Entry 4RTT (X-ray diffraction, 1.87 A resolution); this record covers chains A and B.

[Chain A (and B)]
Name: SLIT-ROBO Rho GTPase-activating protein 2
From: Homo sapiens
Notes: chain B of this document is another copy of the same molecule, construct and numbering; everything in this record applies to it too
UniProt: O75044 (SRGP2_HUMAN); residues 729-815 here = UniProt positions 729-815
Amino-acid sequence (92 residues; each row starts with the number of its first residue):
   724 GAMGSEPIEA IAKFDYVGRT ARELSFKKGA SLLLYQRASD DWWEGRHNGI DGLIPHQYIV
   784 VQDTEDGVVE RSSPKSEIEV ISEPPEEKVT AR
Unresolved in the structure: 724-725, 787-790, 810-815 (chain B: 724-727, 789-790, 810-815)
Differences from the reference sequence: expression tag (724-728)
Curated features (UniProtKB/Swiss-Prot):
  - modified residue: Ser795 (Phosphoserine)
From the paper describing this entry:
  - self-association interface (contacts with another copy of this molecule); pairs are residue here / residue on that copy: Trp765-Pro807
  - mutagenesis - W765A, Y781A: abolished binding to Robo1-cc3
  - mutagenesis - P807Q: increased binding to Gephyrin
  - mutagenesis - P807Q: increased binding to YLPM1

[Interface between chain A and chain B]
Pairs across the interface (23):
  Tyr739(A) - Pro808(B)
  Arg742(A) - Glu809(B)
  Thr743(A) - Lys798(B)
  Thr743(A) - Val803(B)
  Ala744(A) - Ala761(B)  hydrophobic
  Ala744(A) - Glu767(B)
  Arg745(A) - Ala761(B)  hydrogen bond (side chain-backbone)
  Arg745(A) - Pro797(B)
  Arg745(A) - Lys798(B)  hydrogen bond (side chain-backbone)
  Arg745(A) - Val803(B)
  Glu746(A) - Val803(B)
  Ala761(A) - Glu800(B)
  Ala761(A) - Ile804(B)
  Ser762(A) - Ile804(B)  hydrogen bond (side chain-backbone)
  Asp764(A) - Pro807(B)
  Trp765(A) - Val803(B)
  Trp765(A) - Ile804(B)
  Trp765(A) - Glu806(B)  hydrogen bond (side chain-backbone)
  Trp765(A) - Pro808(B)  hydrophobic
  Glu767(A) - Glu800(B)
  Leu776(A) - Val803(B)  hydrophobic
  Leu776(A) - Ile804(B)  hydrophobic
  Pro778(A) - Pro808(B)  hydrophobic
Interface residues without a listed pair, chain A (14 interface residues in all): Tyr781
Interface residues without a listed pair, chain B (12 interface residues in all): Ser799
From the paper, about this interface:
  - residue pairs: Trp765(A)-Pro807(B), Pro807(A)-Trp765(B) (backbone contact)

[Summary]
Chain A and chain B form an interface of 14 and 12 residues respectively; the contacts include 4 hydrogen
bonds. Polar contacts include Arg745(A)-Ala761(B), Arg745(A)-Lys798(B) and Ser762(A)-Ile804(B). The paper
describes a contact between Trp765(A) and Pro807(B); a backbone contact between Pro807(A) and Trp765(B). From
the paper: W765A and Y781A of chain A abolish binding to Robo1-cc3; a self-association interface involving
Trp765(A) and Pro807(A).
Both chains are SLIT-ROBO Rho GTPase-activating protein 2 (Homo sapiens). Entry 4RTT (Cyrstal structure of
SLIT-ROBO Rho GTPase-activating protein 2 fragment) was determined by X-ray diffraction.
